PDB entry 7T96 | electron microscopy, 3.22 A resolution | chains C and E of the 5 polymer chains in the assembly

Chain C:
Name: Guanine nucleotide-binding protein G(I)/G(S)/G(T) subunit beta-1
From: Homo sapiens
UniProtKB: P62873 (GBB1_HUMAN); residue numbers follow UniProt; this construct covers 2-340
Chain sequence (345 residues; row label = number of the first residue in the row; numbers below 1 keep their minus sign (Gly-4 is residue -4)):
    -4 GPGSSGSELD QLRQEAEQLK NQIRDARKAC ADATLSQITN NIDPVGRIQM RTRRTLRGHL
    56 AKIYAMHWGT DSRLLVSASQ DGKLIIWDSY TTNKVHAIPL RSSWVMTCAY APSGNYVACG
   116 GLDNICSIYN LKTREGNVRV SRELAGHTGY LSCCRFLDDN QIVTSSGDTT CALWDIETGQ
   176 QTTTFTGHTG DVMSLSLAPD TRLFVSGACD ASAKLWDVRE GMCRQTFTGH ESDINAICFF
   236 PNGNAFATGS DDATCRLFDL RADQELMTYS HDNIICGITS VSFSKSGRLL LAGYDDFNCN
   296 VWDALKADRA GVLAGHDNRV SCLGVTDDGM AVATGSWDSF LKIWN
Unresolved in the structure: -4 to 2
Differences from the reference sequence: expression tag (-4 to 1)
Curated features (UniProtKB/Swiss-Prot):
  - modified residue: Ser2 (N-acetylserine), His266 (Phosphohistidine)
  - natural variant: Leu30 (L30F: In MRD42; uncertain significance), Arg52 (R52G: In MRD42), Gly64 (G64V: In MRD42), Asp76 (D76E: In MRD42; D76G: In MRD42), Gly77 (G77S: In MRD42), Lys78 (K78R: In MRD42), Ile80 (I80N: In MRD42; I80T: In MRD42), His91 (H91R: In MRD42; uncertain significance), Ala92 (A92T: In MRD42), Pro94 (P94S: In MRD42), Leu95 (L95P: In MRD42), Arg96 (R96L: In MRD42), 5 further natural variant entries in UniProt

Chain E:
Name: scFV16
From: Mus musculus
Notes: antibody fragment or engineered binder
Chain sequence (256 residues; each row starts with the number of its first residue):
     1 DVQLVESGGG LVQPGGSRKL SCSASGFAFS SFGMHWVRQA PEKGLEWVAY ISSGSGTIYY
    61 ADTVKGRFTI SRDDPKNTLF LQMTSLRSED TAMYYCVRSI YYYGSSPFDF WGQGTTLTVS
   121 SGGGGSGGGG SGGGGSDIVM TQATSSVPVT PGESVSISCR SSKSLLHSNG NTYLYWFLQR
   181 PGQSPQLLIY RMSNLASGVP DRFSGSGSGT AFTLTISRLE AEDVGVYYCM QHLEYPLTFG
   241 AGTKLELKGS LEVLFQ
Unresolved in the structure: 123-134, 249-256
Disulfides: Cys22-Cys96, Cys159-Cys229

Interface between chain C and chain E:
Contacting residue pairs (9; chain C residue first):
  Asp66(C) - Tyr103(E)
  Arg68(C) - Tyr103(E)
  Val90(C) - Tyr102(E)  hydrophobic
  Arg129(C) - Asp1(E)
  Arg129(C) - Arg98(E)  hydrogen bond (backbone-side chain)
  Glu130(C) - Gly26(E)
  Glu130(C) - Phe27(E)
  Glu130(C) - Ala28(E)  hydrogen bond (backbone-backbone)
  Gly131(C) - Phe32(E)
Also at the interface, not in a pair above, chain C (10 interface residues in all): Leu69, Asp83, His91, Asn132
Also at the interface, not in a pair above, chain E (9 interface residues in all): Val2

Overview:
10 residues of chain C and 9 residues of chain E are in contact; the contacts include 2 hydrogen bonds. Polar
pairs include Arg129(C)-Arg98(E) and Glu130(C)-Ala28(E).
Chain C is Guanine nucleotide-binding protein G(I)/G(S)/G(T) subunit beta-1 (Homo sapiens) and chain E is
scFV16 (Mus musculus); the structure, Cryo-EM structure of S2 state ACh-bound M2R-Go signaling complex with a
PAM, was determined by electron microscopy, deposited together with 7T8X, 7T90 and 7T94.
